PDB entry 2KJ4 | solution NMR | chains A and B

Chain A:
Molecule: plasminogen
Source organism: Homo sapiens
Sequence (87 residues; numbered 1 to 87; the number before each row is that of its first residue):
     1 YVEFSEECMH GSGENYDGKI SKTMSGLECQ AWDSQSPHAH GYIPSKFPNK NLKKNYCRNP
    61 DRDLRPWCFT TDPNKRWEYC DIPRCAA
Cystine bridges: Cys-8/Cys-85, Cys-29/Cys-68, Cys-57/Cys-80

Chain B:
Molecule: Vek-30
Source organism: Streptococcus pyogenes
Notes: fragment: Fragment of M protein, residues 85-113
UniProt: Q6V4L8 (Q6V4L8_STRPY); residues 101-129 here correspond to UniProt positions 85-113 (UniProt number = residue number - 16)
Sequence (32 residues; row label = number of the first residue in the row):
    99 GSVEKLTADA ELQRLKNERH EEAELERLKS EY
Sequence notes: expression tag (99-100); insertion (130)

Chain A / chain B interface:
Contacting residue pairs - 27 pairs, chain A then chain B:
  Gly-41(A) / Leu-113(B)
  Tyr-42(A) / Leu-113(B)
  Tyr-42(A) / Lys-114(B)
  Tyr-42(A) / Arg-117(B)
  Lys-46(A) / Glu-109(B)
  Phe-47(A) / Ala-106(B)
  Phe-47(A) / Glu-109(B)
  Phe-47(A) / Leu-110(B)
  Phe-47(A) / Leu-113(B)
  Pro-60(A) / Leu-110(B)
  Asp-61(A) / Leu-110(B)
  Asp-61(A) / Gln-111(B)
  Asp-61(A) / Lys-114(B)
  Asp-61(A) / Arg-117(B)
  Arg-62(A) / Asp-107(B)
  Arg-62(A) / Lys-114(B)
  Asp-63(A) / Lys-114(B)
  Asp-63(A) / Arg-117(B)
  Asp-63(A) / His-118(B)
  Trp-67(A) / Arg-117(B)
  Asn-74(A) / Glu-124(B)
  Asn-74(A) / Lys-127(B)
  Arg-76(A) / Glu-116(B)
  Arg-76(A) / Glu-120(B)
  Trp-77(A) / Arg-117(B)
  Trp-77(A) / His-118(B)
  Trp-77(A) / Ala-121(B)
Other interface residues (no listed pair), chain A (15 interface residues in all): Lys-50, Phe-69, Tyr-79
Other interface residues (no listed pair), chain B (15 interface residues in all): Glu-102

In short:
The chain A/chain B interface involves 15 residues from each chain.
Here chain A is plasminogen (Homo sapiens) and chain B is Vek-30 (Streptococcus pyogenes). Entry 2KJ4
(Solution structure of the complex of VEK-30 and plasminogen kringle 2) was determined by solution NMR.
